PDB entry 6JBQ | electron microscopy, 4.02 A resolution (low resolution: residue-level contacts below are approximate; hydrogen-bond / salt-bridge calls are withheld) | chains F and G of the 9 polymer chains in the assembly

# Chain F
Name: ECF RNA polymerase sigma-E factor
Organism: Escherichia coli (strain K12)
UniProt: P0AGB6 (RPOE_ECOLI); numbering as in UniProt (aligned over 1-191)
Sequence (219 residues; each row starts with the number of its first residue; numbers below 1 keep their minus sign (Met-27 is residue -27)):
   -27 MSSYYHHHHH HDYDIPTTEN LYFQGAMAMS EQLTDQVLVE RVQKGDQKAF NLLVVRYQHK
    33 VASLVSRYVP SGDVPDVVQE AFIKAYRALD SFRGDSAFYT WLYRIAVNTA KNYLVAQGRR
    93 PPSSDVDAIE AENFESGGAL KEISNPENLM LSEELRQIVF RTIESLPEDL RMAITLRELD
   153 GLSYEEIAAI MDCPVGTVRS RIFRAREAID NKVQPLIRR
Unresolved in the structure: -27 to 4, 191
Construct notes: expression tag (-27 to 0)
Curated features (UniProtKB/Swiss-Prot):
  - DNA-binding region: Tyr156 to Phe175 (H-T-H motif)
  - motif: Asp48 to Leu61 (Polymerase core binding)
  - mutagenesis: Leu25 (L25P: In SR1576; loss of sigma factor activity), Cys165 (C165A: Binds RNAP and RseA normally), Ser172 (S172P: In SR1723; loss of sigma factor activity), Arg178 (R178G: In SR1502; decreased sigma factor activity. Does not bind RseA, still binds RNAP), Ile181 (I181A: In SR1503; decreased sigma factor activity. Does not bind RseA, still binds RNAP), Val185 (V185A: In SR1504; decreased sigma factor activity. Does not bind RseA, still binds RNAP)
Reported in the primary citation:
  - binding site for the 48-nt DNA strand (chain G): Asn80

# Chain G
Molecule: 48-nt DNA strand
Sequence (48 nucleotides; each row starts with the number of its first residue):
     1 CTGCATCCGT GAGTCGAGGG TGTTCAATAA TTAGCACTAA AAGTTCCG

# How chain F and chain G interact
Contacting residue pairs (23):
  Arg39(F) with DT23(G)
  Tyr40(F) with DT23(G)
  Val41(F) with DT23(G)
  Pro42(F) with DT23(G)
  Asn80(F) with DC25(G)
  Lys83(F) with DC25(G)
  Asn84(F) with DC25(G)
  Leu86(F) with DT24(G)
  Val87(F) with DT24(G)
  Glu102(F) with DG20(G)
  Phe106(F) with DG20(G)
  Arg149(F) with DA42(G)
  Ser155(F) with DA42(G)
  Tyr156(F) with DA42(G); DG43(G)
  Arg171(F) with DA42(G); DG43(G); DT44(G)
  Ile174(F) with DG43(G)
  Phe175(F) with DT44(G); DT45(G)
  Arg178(F) with DG43(G); DT44(G)
Also at the interface, not in a pair above, chain F (21 interface residues in all): Asp97, Glu157, Ser172
Also at the interface, not in a pair above, chain G (12 interface residues in all): DT21, DA26, DA41, DC46

# Summary
21 residues of chain F face 12 of chain G across their interface. Curated annotation (UniProt) lists 6
mutagenesis sites on chain F. From the paper: a binding site for the 48-nt DNA strand (chain G) at Asn80(F).
Chain F is ECF RNA polymerase sigma-E factor (Escherichia coli (strain K12)) and chain G is a 48-nt DNA
strand; the structure, CryoEM structure of Escherichia coli sigmaE transcription initiation complex containing
5nt of RNA, was determined by electron microscopy.
